3SJA - chains A and C of the 4 polymer chains in the assembly; structure by X-ray diffraction, 3.00 A resolution.

[Chain A]
Name: ATPase GET3
Source organism: Saccharomyces cerevisiae
Notes: EC 3.6.-.-
Reference sequence: Q12154 (GET3_YEAST); residues 1-354 here = UniProt positions 1-354
Chain sequence (362 residues; row label = number of the first residue in the row):
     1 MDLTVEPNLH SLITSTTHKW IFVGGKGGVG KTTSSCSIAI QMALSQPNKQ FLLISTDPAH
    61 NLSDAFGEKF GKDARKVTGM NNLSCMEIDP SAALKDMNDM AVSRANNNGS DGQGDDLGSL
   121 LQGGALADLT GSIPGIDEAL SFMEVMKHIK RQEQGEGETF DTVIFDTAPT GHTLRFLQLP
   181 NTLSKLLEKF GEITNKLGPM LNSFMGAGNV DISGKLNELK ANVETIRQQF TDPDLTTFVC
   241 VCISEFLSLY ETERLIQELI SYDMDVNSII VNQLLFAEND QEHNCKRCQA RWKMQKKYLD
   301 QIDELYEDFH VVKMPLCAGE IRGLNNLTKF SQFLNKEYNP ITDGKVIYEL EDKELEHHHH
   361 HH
Unresolved in the structure: 1-4, 105-116, 355-362
Differences from the reference sequence: expression tag (355-362)
Curated features (UniProtKB/Swiss-Prot):
  - active site: Asp57
  - binding site (ATP): Lys26 to Thr33, Glu245, Asn272, Pro315 to Arg322
  - binding site (Zn(2+)): Cys285, Cys288
  - mutagenesis: Gly30 (G30R: Abolishes ATPase activity, leading to secretion of resident ER proteins), Asp57 (D57N: Abolishes ATP hydrolysis), Cys285 (C285S: Prevents dimerization; when associated with S-288), Cys288 (C288S: Prevents dimerization; when associated with S-285)
Ion coordination: Zn2+: Cys285, Cys288 (shared with 2 residues of chain B)

[Chain C]
Name: Golgi to ER traffic protein 1
Source organism: Saccharomyces cerevisiae
Notes: fragment: Get1 cytosolic domain from residue 36 to 93
Reference sequence: P53192 (GET1_YEAST); numbering as in UniProt (aligned over 36-93)
Chain sequence (65 residues; row label = number of the first residue in the row):
    35 MNELSKKYLA KVKERHELKE FNNSISAQDN YAKWTKNNRK LDSLDKEINN LKDEIQSENH
    95 HHHHH
Unresolved in the structure: 96-99
Differences from the reference sequence: expression tag (35, 94-99)

[Interface between chain A and chain C]
Contacting residue pairs - 12 pairs, chain A then chain C:
  Gly27(A) with Gln62(C)
  Gly28(A) with Gln62(C)
  Pro58(A) with Asn57(C); Ser58(C); Ile59(C)
  Ala59(A) with Ser60(C); Asp63(C)
  Asp89(A) with Ser58(C)
  Ser91(A) with Glu54(C); Asn57(C)
  Lys95(A) with Glu54(C)
  Thr170(A) with Ala61(C)
Also at the interface, not in a pair above, chain A (10 interface residues in all): Asp137, Pro169
Also at the interface, not in a pair above, chain C (10 interface residues in all): His50, Trp68

[Overview]
Chain A and chain C each contribute 10 residues to their interface. The Zn2+ site is built by Cys285(A) and
Cys288(A). Curated annotation (UniProt) lists active-site residue Asp57(A), 18 ATP-binding residues,
Zn2+-binding residues Cys285(A) and Cys288(A) and 4 mutagenesis sites on chain A.
Chain A is ATPase GET3 and chain C is Golgi to ER traffic protein 1, both from Saccharomyces cerevisiae; the
structure, Crystal structure of S. cerevisiae Get3 in the open state in complex with Get1 cytosolic domain,
was determined by X-ray diffraction (same publication as 3SJD, 3SJB and 3SJC).
